PDB entry 4QW6 | X-ray diffraction, 2.90 A resolution | chains D and E of the 28 polymer chains in the assembly

== Chain D ==
Protein: Proteasome subunit alpha type-5
Source organism: Saccharomyces cerevisiae
Notes: EC 3.4.25.1
UniProtKB: P32379 (PSA5_YEAST); residues -7 to 252 here correspond to UniProt positions 1-260 (UniProt number = residue number + 8)
Amino-acid sequence (260 residues; row label = number of the first residue in the row; numbers below 1 keep their minus sign (Met-7 is residue -7)):
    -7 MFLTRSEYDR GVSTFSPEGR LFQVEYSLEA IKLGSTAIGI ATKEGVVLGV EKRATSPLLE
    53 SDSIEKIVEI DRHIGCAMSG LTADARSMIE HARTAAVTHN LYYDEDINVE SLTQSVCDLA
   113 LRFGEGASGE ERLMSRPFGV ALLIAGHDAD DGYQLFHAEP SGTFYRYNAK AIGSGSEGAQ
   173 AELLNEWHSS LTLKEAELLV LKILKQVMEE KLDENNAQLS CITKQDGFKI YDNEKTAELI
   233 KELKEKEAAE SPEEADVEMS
Not modelled in the structure: -7 to 0, 118-124, 243-252

== Chain E ==
Protein: Proteasome subunit alpha type-6
Source organism: Saccharomyces cerevisiae
Notes: EC 3.4.25.1
UniProtKB: P40302 (PSA6_YEAST); residues 0-233 here correspond to UniProt positions 1-234 (UniProt number = residue number + 1)
Amino-acid sequence (234 residues; numbered 0 to 233; the number before each row is that of its first residue; numbering starts at 0):
     0 MFRNNYDGDT VTFSPTGRLF QVEYALEAIK QGSVTVGLRS NTHAVLVALK RNADELSSYQ
    60 KKIIKCDEHM GLSLAGLAPD ARVLSNYLRQ QCNYSSLVFN RKLAVERAGH LLCDKAQKNT
   120 QSYGGRPYGV GLLIIGYDKS GAHLLEFQPS GNVTELYGTA IGARSQGAKT YLERTLDTFI
   180 KIDGNPDELI KAGVEAISQS LRDESLTVDN LSIAIVGKDT PFTIYDGEAV AKYI
Not modelled in the structure: 0-2
Curated features (UniProtKB/Swiss-Prot):
  - modified residue: Ser13 (Phosphoserine)
  - cross-link: Lys190 (Glycyl lysine isopeptide (Lys-Gly) (interchain with G-Cter in ubiquitin))

== Interface between chain D and chain E ==
Residue-residue contacts (43; chain D residue first):
  Ser5(D) - Arg125(E)
  Thr6(D) - Gly7(E)
  Thr6(D) - Gln20(E)
  Phe7(D) - Gln20(E)  hydrogen bond (backbone-side chain)
  Phe7(D) - Tyr23(E)
  Phe7(D) - Leu76(E)  hydrophobic
  Phe7(D) - Arg125(E)
  Phe7(D) - Pro126(E)
  Phe7(D) - Gly128(E)
  Ser8(D) - Tyr23(E)
  Pro9(D) - Tyr23(E)  hydrophobic
  Pro9(D) - Glu26(E)
  Glu10(D) - Glu26(E)
  Glu10(D) - Gln30(E)
  Gly11(D) - Tyr23(E)
  Gly11(D) - Ala27(E)
  Leu13(D) - Arg125(E)
  Gln106(D) - Arg81(E)  hydrogen bond
  Asp110(D) - Arg81(E)  salt bridge
  Leu113(D) - Pro78(E)  hydrophobic
  Leu113(D) - Arg125(E)
  Glu117(D) - Tyr122(E)  hydrogen bond
  Ser153(D) - Pro78(E)
  Gly154(D) - Pro78(E)
  Thr155(D) - Gln59(E)
  Phe156(D) - Gln59(E)
  Tyr157(D) - Arg50(E)
  Tyr157(D) - Ala52(E)
  Tyr157(D) - Ser56(E)
  Tyr157(D) - Ser57(E)
  Tyr157(D) - Gln59(E)
  Arg158(D) - Ser56(E)
  Arg158(D) - Ser57(E)  hydrogen bond (backbone-backbone)
  Tyr159(D) - Ala52(E)
  Tyr159(D) - Asp53(E)
  Tyr159(D) - Leu55(E)
  Tyr159(D) - Ser56(E)
  Asn160(D) - Leu55(E)  hydrogen bond (backbone-backbone)
  Ala161(D) - Leu55(E)
  Gln172(D) - Asp53(E)  hydrogen bond
  Gln172(D) - Leu55(E)
  Leu175(D) - Leu55(E)
  Leu176(D) - Leu55(E)  hydrophobic
Interface residues without a listed pair, chain D (26 interface residues in all): Arg2, Gly3
Interface residues without a listed pair, chain E (26 interface residues in all): Asp6, Ala24, Asn51, Glu54, Asp79, Gly123

== Overview ==
The chain D/chain E interface involves 26 residues from each chain, with 6 hydrogen bonds and 1 salt bridge.
Among the polar pairs are Asp110(D)-Arg81(E), Phe7(D)-Gln20(E) and Gln106(D)-Arg81(E).
Here chain D is Proteasome subunit alpha type-5 and chain E is Proteasome subunit alpha type-6, both from
Saccharomyces cerevisiae. Entry 4QW6 (yCP beta5-M45V mutant in complex with carfilzomib) was determined by
X-ray diffraction, deposited together with 4QUX, 4QUY, 4QV0, 4QV1, 4QV3, 4QV4 and 42 further entries.
